7UOJ - chains G and L of the 18 polymer chains in the assembly; structure by electron microscopy, 4.02 A resolution (low resolution: residue-level contacts below are approximate; hydrogen-bond / salt-bridge calls are withheld).

# Chain G
Molecule: Envelope glycoprotein gp120
Source organism: Human immunodeficiency virus 1
UniProt: Q2N0S6 (Q2N0S6_9HIV1); the construct lacks a stretch of the UniProt sequence and is renumbered around it, so the offset changes along the chain: 31-141 = UniProt 30-140; 150-185 = UniProt 141-176; 188-309 = UniProt 187-308; 312-321 = UniProt 309-318; 2 more segments
Amino-acid sequence (481 residues; row label = number of the first residue in the row; note: 13 numbers in that range are skipped by the numbering (no residue carries them; nothing is unmodelled there); a row labelled like 185A-185J holds insertion residues (185A, then the next letters in order)):
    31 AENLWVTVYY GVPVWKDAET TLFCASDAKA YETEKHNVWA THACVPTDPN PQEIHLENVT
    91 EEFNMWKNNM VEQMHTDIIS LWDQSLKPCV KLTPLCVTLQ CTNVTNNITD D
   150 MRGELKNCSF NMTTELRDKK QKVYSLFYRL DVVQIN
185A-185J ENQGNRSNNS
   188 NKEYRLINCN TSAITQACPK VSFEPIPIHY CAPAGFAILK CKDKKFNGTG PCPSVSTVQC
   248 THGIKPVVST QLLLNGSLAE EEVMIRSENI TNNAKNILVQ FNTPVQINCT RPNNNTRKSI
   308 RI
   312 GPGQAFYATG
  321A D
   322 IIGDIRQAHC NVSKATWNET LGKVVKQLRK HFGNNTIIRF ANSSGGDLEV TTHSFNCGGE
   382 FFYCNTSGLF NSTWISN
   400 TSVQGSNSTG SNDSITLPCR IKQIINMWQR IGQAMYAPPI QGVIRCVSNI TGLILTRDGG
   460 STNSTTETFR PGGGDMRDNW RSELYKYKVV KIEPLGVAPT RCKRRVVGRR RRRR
Unresolved in the structure: 185A-185J, 400-410, 506-513
Construct notes: engineered mutation Asn332 (Thr330 in Q2N0S6), Cys501 (Ala498 in Q2N0S6); expression tag (509-513)
Disulfide bonds: Cys54-Cys74, Cys119-Cys205, Cys126-Cys196, Cys131-Cys157, Cys218-Cys247, Cys228-Cys239, Cys296-Cys331, Cys378-Cys445, Cys385-Cys418
Glycans and other covalent adducts: N-acetylglucosamine (NAG) linked to Asn88, Asn133, Asn156, Asn160, Asn197, Asn234, Asn262, Asn276, Asn295, Asn301, Asn339, Asn363, Asn386, Asn392, Asn448; glycan linked to Asn332

# Chain L
Molecule: N49-P9.6-FR3 Fab light chain
Source organism: Homo sapiens
Notes: antibody fragment or engineered binder
Amino-acid sequence (203 residues; row label = number of the first residue in the row; note: 8 numbers in that range are skipped by the numbering (no residue carries them; nothing is unmodelled there)):
     3 LTQPAS
    11 MSASPGQSVT ISCSGTR
    30 HIISAWFQQY PGKPPKLIIF DDDKRPSGVP SRFSASRPGD TASLTISNVQ PEDEATYICN
    90 TY
    96 EFFGGGTKLT V
  106A L
   107 GQPKAAPSVT LFPPSSEELQ ANKATLVCLV SDFYPGAVTV AWKADGSPVK VGVETTKPSK
   167 QSNNKYAASS YLSLTPEQWK SHRSYSCRVT HEGSTVEKTV APAECS
Unresolved in the structure: 108-212
Disulfide bonds: Cys23-Cys88

# How chain G and chain L interact
Contacting residue pairs (8):
  Thr278(G) - Tyr91(L)
  Asn279(G) - Tyr91(L)
  Asn280(G) - Glu96(L)
  Gly458(G) - Glu96(L)
  Gly459(G) - Glu96(L)
  Gly459(G) - Phe97(L)
  Ser460(G) - Phe97(L)
  Thr461(G) - Phe97(L)
Interface residues without a listed pair, chain L (4 interface residues in all): Ile31

# Overview
Chain G and chain L form an interface of 7 and 4 residues respectively. Covalently linked N-acetylglucosamine:
at Asn88(G), Asn133(G), Asn156(G), Asn160(G), Asn197(G) and Asn234(G) and 9 more.
Here chain G is Envelope glycoprotein gp120 (Human immunodeficiency virus 1) and chain L is N49-P9.6-FR3 Fab
light chain (Homo sapiens). Entry 7UOJ (The CryoEM structure of N49-P9.6-FR3 and PGT121 Fabs in complex with
BG505 SOSIP.664) was determined by electron microscopy.
